Entry 9Q98 (electron microscopy, 8.30 A resolution (very low resolution: no residue pairs are listed; an interface is given only as per-side residue counts)); this record covers chains C and M of the 14 polymer chains in the assembly.

[Chain C]
Protein: DNA-directed RNA polymerase subunit beta
From: Escherichia coli K-12
Notes: EC 2.7.7.6
Reference sequence: P0A8V2 (RPOB_ECOLI); residue numbers follow UniProt; this construct covers 1-1342
Amino-acid sequence (1342 residues; row label = number of the first residue in the row):
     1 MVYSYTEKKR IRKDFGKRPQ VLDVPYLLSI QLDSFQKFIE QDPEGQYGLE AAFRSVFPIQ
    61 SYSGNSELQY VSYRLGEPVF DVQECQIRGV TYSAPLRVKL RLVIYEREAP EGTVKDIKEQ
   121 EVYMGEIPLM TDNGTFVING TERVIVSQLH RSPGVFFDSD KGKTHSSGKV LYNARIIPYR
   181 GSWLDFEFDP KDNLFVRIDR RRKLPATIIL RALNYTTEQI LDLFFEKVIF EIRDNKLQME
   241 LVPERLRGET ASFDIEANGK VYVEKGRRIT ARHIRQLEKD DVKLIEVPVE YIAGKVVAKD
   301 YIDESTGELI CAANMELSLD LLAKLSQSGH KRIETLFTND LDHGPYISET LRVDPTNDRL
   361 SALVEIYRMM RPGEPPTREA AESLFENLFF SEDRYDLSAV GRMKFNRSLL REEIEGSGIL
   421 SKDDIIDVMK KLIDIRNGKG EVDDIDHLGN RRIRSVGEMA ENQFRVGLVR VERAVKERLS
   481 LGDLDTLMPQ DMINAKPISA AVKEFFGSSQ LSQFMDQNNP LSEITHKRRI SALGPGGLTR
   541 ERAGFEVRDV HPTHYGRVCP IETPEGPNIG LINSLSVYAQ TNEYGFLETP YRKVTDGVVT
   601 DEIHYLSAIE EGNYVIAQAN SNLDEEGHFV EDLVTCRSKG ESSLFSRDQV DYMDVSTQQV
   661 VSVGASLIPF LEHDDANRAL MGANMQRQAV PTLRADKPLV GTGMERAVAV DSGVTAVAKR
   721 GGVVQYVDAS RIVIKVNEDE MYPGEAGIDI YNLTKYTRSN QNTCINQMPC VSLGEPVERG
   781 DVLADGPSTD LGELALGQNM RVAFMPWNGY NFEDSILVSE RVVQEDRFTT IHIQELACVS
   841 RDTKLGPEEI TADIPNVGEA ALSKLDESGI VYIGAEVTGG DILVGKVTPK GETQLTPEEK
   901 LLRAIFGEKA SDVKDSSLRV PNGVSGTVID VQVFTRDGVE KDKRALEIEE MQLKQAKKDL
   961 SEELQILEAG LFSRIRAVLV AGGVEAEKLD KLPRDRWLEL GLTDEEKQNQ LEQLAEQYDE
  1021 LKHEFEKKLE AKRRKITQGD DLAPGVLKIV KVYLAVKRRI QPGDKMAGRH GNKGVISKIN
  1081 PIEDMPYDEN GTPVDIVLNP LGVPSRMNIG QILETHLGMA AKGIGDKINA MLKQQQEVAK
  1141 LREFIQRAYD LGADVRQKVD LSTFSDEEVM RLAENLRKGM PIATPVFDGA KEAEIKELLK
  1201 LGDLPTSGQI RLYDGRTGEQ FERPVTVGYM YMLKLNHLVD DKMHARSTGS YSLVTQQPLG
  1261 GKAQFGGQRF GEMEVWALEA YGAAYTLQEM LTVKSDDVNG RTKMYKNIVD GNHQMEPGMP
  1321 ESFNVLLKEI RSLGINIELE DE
Disordered / not traced: 1342
Swiss-Prot annotation at these positions:
  - modified residue (N6-acetyllysine): Lys-1022, Lys-1200

[Chain M]
Protein: RNA polymerase sigma-54 factor
From: Klebsiella pneumoniae
Reference sequence: A0A0N9UTC1 (A0A0N9UTC1_KLEPN); residue numbers follow UniProt; this construct covers 1-477
Amino-acid sequence (477 residues; row label = number of the first residue in the row):
     1 MKQGLQLRLS QQLAMTPQLQ QAIRLLQLST LELQQELQQA LESNPLLEQT DLHDEVEAKE
    61 VEDRESLDTV DALEQKEMPD ELPLDASWDE IYTAGTPSGN GVDYQDDELP VYQGETTQTL
   121 QDYLMWQVEL TPFTDTDRAI ATSIVDAVDD TGYLTIQIED IVDSIGDDEI GLEEVEAVLK
   181 RIQRFDPVGV AAKDLRDCLL IQLSQFAKET PWLEEARLII SDHLDLLANH DFRTLMRVTR
   241 LKEEVLKEAV NLIQSLDPRP GQSIQTSEPE YVIPDVLVRK VSGRWTVELN ADSIPRLKIN
   301 QQYAAMGNSA RNDADGQFIR SNLQEARWLI KSLESRNDTL LRVSRCIVEQ QQAFFEQGEE
   361 YMKPMVLADI AQAVEMHEST ISRVTTQKYL HSPRGIFELK YFFSSHVNTE GGGEASSTAI
   421 RALVKKLIAA ENPAKPLSDS KLTSMLSEQG IMVARRTVAK YRESLSIPPS NQRKQLV
Disordered / not traced: 10-11, 49-108

[Chain C / chain M interface]
At this resolution (8 A) residue pairs are not listed: 17 residues of chain C and 18 of chain M lie at the interface.

[Summary]
17 residues of chain C face 18 of chain M across their interface.
Chain C is DNA-directed RNA polymerase subunit beta (Escherichia coli K-12) and chain M is RNA polymerase
sigma-54 factor (Klebsiella pneumoniae); the structure, CryoEM structure of bacterial transcription
intermediate complex mediated by activator PspF containing nifH promoter DNA containing ..., was determined by
electron microscopy, deposited together with 9Q91, 9Q92, 9Q93, 9Q94, 9Q95, 9Q96 and 9Q97.
